6XIY - chain A; structure by X-ray diffraction, 2.31 A resolution.

== Chain A ==
Name: C-type lectin domain family 10 member A
Organism: Homo sapiens
UniProt: Q8IUN9 (CLC10_HUMAN); numbering as in UniProt (aligned over 181-308)
Chain sequence (129 residues; row label = number of the first residue in the row):
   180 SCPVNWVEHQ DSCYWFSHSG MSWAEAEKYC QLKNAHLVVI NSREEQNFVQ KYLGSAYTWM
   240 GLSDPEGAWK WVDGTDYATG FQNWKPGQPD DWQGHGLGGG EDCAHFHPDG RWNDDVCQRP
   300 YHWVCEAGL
Differences from the reference sequence: expression tag (180)
UniProt features mapped onto this chain:
  - binding site (Ca(2+)): Val218, Asn220, Glu224, Asp243, Asp269, Asp270, Glu280, Asp281, Asn292, Asp293, Glu305
  - binding site (a glycoprotein): Gln267, Asp269, Glu280, His286, Asn292
Disulfide bonds: Cys181-Cys192, Cys209-Cys304, Cys282-Cys296
Ion coordination: Ca2+ site 1: Val218, Glu224, Glu305; Ca2+ site 2: Asp243, Asp270, Glu280, Asp281; Ca2+ site 3: Gln267, Asp269, Glu280, Asn292, Asp293 (together with Q3M)
Residues lining bound ligands: Q3M (Methyl 2-(acetylamino)-2-deoxy-1-thio-alpha-D-galactopyranose): Tyr236, Gln267, Asp269, Trp271, Glu280, His284, His286, Asn292, Asp293, Asp294, Tyr300
From the paper describing this entry:
  - Ca2+ coordination: Asp243, Gln267, Asp269, Glu280, Asp281, Asn292, Asp293
  - binding site for Q3M: Tyr236, Gln267, Asp269, Trp271, Glu280, His286, Asn292
  - specificity-determining residues: Tyr236 (proposed by the authors, not directly observed)

== In short ==
Bound to chain A: compound Q3M. Val218, Glu224 and Glu305 form the Ca2+ site 1. Curated annotation (UniProt)
lists 11 Ca2+-binding residues and 5 glycoprotein-binding residues. The paper reports a binding site for Q3M
at Tyr236, Gln267 and Asp269 among others; Ca2+ coordination by Asp243, Gln267 and Asp269 among others.
Chain A is C-type lectin domain family 10 member A (Homo sapiens); the structure, Crystal Structure of the
Carbohydrate Recognition Domain of the Human Macrophage Galactose C-Type Lectin Bound to ..., was determined
by X-ray diffraction together with 6W12, 6PY1 and 6PUV from the same study.
